Entry 3VNB (X-ray diffraction, 1.50 A resolution); this record covers chain A.

# Chain A
Name: Protein argonaute 1
Source organism: Arabidopsis thaliana
Notes: fragment: Mid domain
UniProtKB: O04379 (AGO1_ARATH); residues 594-741 here correspond to UniProt positions 592-739 (UniProt number = residue number - 2)
Amino-acid sequence (155 residues; each row starts with the number of its first residue; note: 1 number in that range is skipped by the numbering (no residue carries it; nothing is unmodelled there); a row labelled like 687A-687B holds insertion residues (687A, then the next letters in order)):
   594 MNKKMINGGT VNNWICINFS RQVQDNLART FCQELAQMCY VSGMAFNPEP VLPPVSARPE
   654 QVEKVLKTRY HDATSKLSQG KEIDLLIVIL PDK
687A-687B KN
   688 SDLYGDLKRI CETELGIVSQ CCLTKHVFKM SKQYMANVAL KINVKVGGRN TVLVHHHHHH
Unresolved in the structure: 742-747
Construct notes: insertion (686); engineered mutation Lys687A (Asn684 in O04379), Ser688 (Gly686 in O04379), Asp689 (Ser687 in O04379); expression tag (742-747)
What the authors report for this chain:
  - binding site for sulfate ion: Lys695, Gln707, Cys708, Lys732
  - conformationally variable residues (loop rearrangement): Ser688
  - specificity-determining residues: Asp685, Leu710 (proposed by the authors, not directly observed)

# In short
The paper reports a binding site for sulfate ion at Lys695, Gln707 and Cys708 among others; specificity
determinants Asp685 and Leu710.
Chain A is Protein argonaute 1 (Arabidopsis thaliana); the structure, Structural insights into small RNA
sorting and mRNA binding by Arabidopsis Ago domains, was determined by X-ray diffraction, deposited together
with 3VNA.
